Entry 5DSE (X-ray diffraction, 2.90 A resolution); this record covers chains A and B.

[Chain A]
Molecule: Tetratricopeptide repeat protein 7B
Source organism: Homo sapiens
UniProtKB: Q86TV6 (TTC7B_HUMAN); residues 7-843 here = UniProt positions 7-843
Amino-acid sequence (837 residues; each row starts with the number of its first residue):
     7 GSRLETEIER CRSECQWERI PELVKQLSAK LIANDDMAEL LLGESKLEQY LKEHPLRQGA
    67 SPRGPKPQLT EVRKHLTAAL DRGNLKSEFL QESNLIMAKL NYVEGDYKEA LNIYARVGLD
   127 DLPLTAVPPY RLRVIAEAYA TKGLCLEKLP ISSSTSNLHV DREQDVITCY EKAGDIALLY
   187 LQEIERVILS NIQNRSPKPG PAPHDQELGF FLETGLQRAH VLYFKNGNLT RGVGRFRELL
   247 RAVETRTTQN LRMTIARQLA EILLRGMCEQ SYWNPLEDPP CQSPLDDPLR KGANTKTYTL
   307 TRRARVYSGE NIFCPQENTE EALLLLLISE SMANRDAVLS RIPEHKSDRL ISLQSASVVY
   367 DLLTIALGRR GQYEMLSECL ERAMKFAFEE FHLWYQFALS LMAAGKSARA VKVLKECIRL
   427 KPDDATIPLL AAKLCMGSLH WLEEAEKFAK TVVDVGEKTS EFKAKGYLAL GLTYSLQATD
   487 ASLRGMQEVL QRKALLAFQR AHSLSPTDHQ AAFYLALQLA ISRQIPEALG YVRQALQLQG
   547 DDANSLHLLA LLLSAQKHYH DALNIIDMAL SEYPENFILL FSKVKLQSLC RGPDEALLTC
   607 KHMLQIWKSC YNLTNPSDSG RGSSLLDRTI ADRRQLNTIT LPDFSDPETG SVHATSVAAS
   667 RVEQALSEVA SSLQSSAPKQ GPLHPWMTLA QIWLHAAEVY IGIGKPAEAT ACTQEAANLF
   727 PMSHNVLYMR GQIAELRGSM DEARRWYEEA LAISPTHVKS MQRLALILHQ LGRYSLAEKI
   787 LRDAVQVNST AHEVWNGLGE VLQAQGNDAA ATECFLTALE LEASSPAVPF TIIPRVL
Not modelled in the structure: 7-139, 154-170, 194-213, 286-318, 342-362, 460-464, 618-688
Swiss-Prot annotation at these positions:
  - modified residue (Phosphoserine): Ser160, Ser202, Ser625, Ser629, Ser630, Ser673, Ser677, Ser678, Ser681

[Chain B]
Molecule: Hyccin
Source organism: Homo sapiens
UniProtKB: Q9BYI3 (HYCCI_HUMAN); residue numbers follow UniProt; this construct covers 2-308
Amino-acid sequence (312 residues; row label = number of the first residue in the row; numbers below 1 keep their minus sign (Gly-3 is residue -3)):
    -3 GPLGSFTSEK GVVEEWLSEF KTLPETSLPN YATNLKDKSS LVSSLYKVIQ EPQSELLEPV
    57 CHQLFEFYRS GEEQLLQFTL QFLPELIWCY LAVSASRNVH SSGCIEALLL GVYNLEIVDK
   117 QGHTKVLSFT IPSLSKPSVY HEPSSIGSMA LTESALSQHG LSKVVYSGPH PQREMLTAQN
   177 RFEVLTFLLL CYNAALTYMP SVSLQSLCQI CSRICVCGYP RQHVRKYKGI SSRIPVSSGF
   237 MVQMLTGIYF AFYNGEWDLA QKALDDIIYR AQLELYPEPL LVANAIKASL PHGPMKSNKE
   297 GTRCIQVEIT PT
Not modelled in the structure: -3 to 6, 16-24, 30-35, 49-52, 93-98, 114-120, 140-157, 288-308
Sequence notes: expression tag (-3 to 1)
What the authors report for this chain:
  - disease-associated variants - L53P, C57R: decreased expression

[Chain A / chain B interface]
Contacting residue pairs (93):
  Arg243(A) with Tyr136(B)
  Leu246(A) with Tyr136(B)
  Arg247(A) with Val135(B)
  Arg258(A) with Tyr136(B), hydrogen bond (side chain-backbone); His137(B)
  Arg271(A) with Tyr245(B); Phe246(B); Tyr249(B)
  Cys274(A) with Asn189(B); Ala190(B), hydrogen bond (side chain-backbone); Leu192(B); Thr193(B), hydrogen bond
  Glu275(A) with Ala190(B), hydrogen bond (backbone-backbone)
  Gln276(A) with Ala190(B), hydrogen bond (backbone-backbone); Ala191(B); Tyr194(B), hydrogen bond (backbone-side chain)
  Ser277(A) with Thr193(B), hydrogen bond; Tyr194(B), hydrogen bond
  Pro281(A) with Tyr136(B)
  Leu282(A) with Val135(B), hydrophobic
  Phe319(A) with Pro133(B), hydrogen bond (backbone-backbone); Ser134(B); Val135(B), hydrogen bond (backbone-backbone)
  Glu323(A) with Ser124(B); Phe125(B)
  Glu326(A) with Phe125(B); Thr126(B), hydrogen bond (side chain-backbone); Pro128(B)
  Glu327(A) with Tyr136(B), hydrogen bond
  Leu329(A) with Phe125(B), hydrophobic
  Leu330(A) with Pro128(B); Tyr136(B), hydrophobic
  Leu331(A) with Tyr136(B), hydrophobic
  Leu333(A) with Pro128(B)
  Ile334(A) with Leu130(B), hydrophobic; His137(B)
  Ser337(A) with Leu130(B)
  Asp367(A) with Ala281(B); Ala284(B)
  Leu368(A) with Tyr245(B)
  Thr370(A) with Ala281(B)
  Ile371(A) with Tyr245(B); Ala281(B), hydrophobic
  Gly374(A) with Val238(B); Val278(B)
  Arg375(A) with Val238(B); Thr242(B); Tyr245(B)
  Arg376(A) with Phe125(B); Tyr162(B)
  Gln378(A) with Val160(B)
  Tyr379(A) with Glu274(B); Leu277(B), hydrophobic
  Met381(A) with Ile127(B), hydrophobic
  Leu382(A) with Leu277(B), hydrophobic
  His398(A) with Asn280(B); Ala284(B)
  Tyr401(A) with Leu276(B); Asn280(B)
  Gln402(A) with Leu277(B), hydrogen bond (side chain-backbone); Asn280(B); Ala281(B)
  Leu405(A) with Leu276(B), hydrophobic; Leu277(B), hydrophobic; Asn280(B)
  Ser406(A) with Leu277(B)
  Met408(A) with Pro273(B), hydrophobic
  Ala409(A) with Glu274(B)
  Asp430(A) with Gln268(B)
  Thr432(A) with Gln268(B)
  Leu435(A) with Leu271(B), hydrophobic
  Leu436(A) with Leu271(B)
  Lys439(A) with Leu271(B), hydrogen bond (side chain-backbone)
  Glu467(A) with Pro216(B); Arg229(B), salt bridge
  Phe468(A) with Gln268(B); Leu269(B), hydrophobic
  Lys471(A) with Leu269(B)
  Ser511(A) with Arg229(B)
  Thr513(A) with Arg229(B), hydrogen bond
  Asp514(A) with Arg229(B), salt bridge
  Gln545(A) with Arg229(B), hydrogen bond (side chain-backbone); Pro231(B)
  Asp547(A) with Arg177(B), salt bridge
  Ser577(A) with Thr173(B)
  Glu578(A) with Thr173(B); Ala174(B), hydrogen bond (side chain-backbone)
  Tyr579(A) with Ala174(B); Gln175(B)
  Pro580(A) with Gln175(B)
  Glu581(A) with Arg169(B), salt bridge; Gln175(B), hydrogen bond (backbone-side chain)
  Leu843(A) with Leu271(B), hydrophobic
Also at the interface, not in a pair above, chain A (66 interface residues in all): Leu270, Gly272, Met273, Cys320, Pro321, Thr325, Leu544, Asn582
Also at the interface, not in a pair above, chain B (52 interface residues in all): Gln73, Lys132, Val161, Ser228, Gln239, Asn250, Glu270, Ile282, Ser285
From the paper, about this interface:
  - interface residues, chain B: Lys121(B)

[Overview]
66 residues of chain A and 52 residues of chain B are in contact; the contacts include 18 hydrogen bonds and 4
salt bridges. Among the polar pairs are Glu467(A)-Arg229(B), Asp514(A)-Arg229(B) and Asp547(A)-Arg177(B). From
the paper: L53P and C57R of chain B reduce expression; the interface residue Lys121(B).
Chain A is Tetratricopeptide repeat protein 7B and chain B is Hyccin, both from Homo sapiens; the structure,
Crystal Structure of the TTC7B/Hyccin Complex, was determined by X-ray diffraction.
